5IWT - chain A; structure by X-ray diffraction, 3.80 A resolution.

# Chain A
Name: Transient receptor potential cation channel subfamily V member 6
From: Rattus norvegicus
Reference sequence: Q9R186 (TRPV6_RAT); residues 1-669 here correspond to UniProt positions 41-709 (UniProt number = residue number + 40)
Chain sequence (672 residues; row label = number of the first residue in the row):
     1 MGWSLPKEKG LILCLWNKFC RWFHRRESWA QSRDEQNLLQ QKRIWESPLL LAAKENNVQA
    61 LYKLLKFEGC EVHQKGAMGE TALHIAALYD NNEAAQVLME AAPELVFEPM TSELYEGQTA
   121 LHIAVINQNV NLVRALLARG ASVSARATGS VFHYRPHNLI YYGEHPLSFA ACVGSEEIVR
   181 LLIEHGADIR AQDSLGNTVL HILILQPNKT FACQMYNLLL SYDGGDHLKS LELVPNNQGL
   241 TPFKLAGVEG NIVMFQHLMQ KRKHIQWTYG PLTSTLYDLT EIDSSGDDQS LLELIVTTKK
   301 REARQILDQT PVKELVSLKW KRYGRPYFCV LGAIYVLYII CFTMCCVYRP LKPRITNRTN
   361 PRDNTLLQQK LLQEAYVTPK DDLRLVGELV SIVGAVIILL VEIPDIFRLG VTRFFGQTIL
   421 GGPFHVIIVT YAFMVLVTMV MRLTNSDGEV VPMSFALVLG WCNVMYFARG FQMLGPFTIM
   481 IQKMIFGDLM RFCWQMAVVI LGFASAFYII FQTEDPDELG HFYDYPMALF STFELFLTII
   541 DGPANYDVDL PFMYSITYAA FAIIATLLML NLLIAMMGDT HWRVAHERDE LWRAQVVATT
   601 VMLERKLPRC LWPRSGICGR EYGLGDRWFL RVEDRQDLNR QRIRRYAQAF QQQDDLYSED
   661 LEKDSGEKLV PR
Unresolved in the structure: 1-26, 409-416, 471-479, 638-672
Sequence notes: engineered mutation Tyr-62 (Ile102 in Q9R186), Asn-92 (Leu132 in Q9R186), Gln-96 (Met136 in Q9R186), Gln-495 (Leu535 in Q9R186); expression tag (670-672)
UniProt features mapped onto this chain:
  - region: Glu-93 to Ala-95, Val-97 to Pro-103 (Interaction with calmodulin), Val-597 to Val-601 (Interaction with S100A10), Ala-649 to Glu-667 (Interaction with calmodulin)
  - motif: Ile-540 to Ala-544 (Selectivity filter)
  - binding site (Ca(2+)): Asp-541
  - modified residue (Phosphotyrosine): Tyr-161, Tyr-162
  - glycosylation: Asn-357 (N-linked (GlcNAc...) asparagine)
Metal / ion sites: Gd ion near Asp-541 (its only coordinating residue here)
Small-molecule neighbours: D-desthiobiotin (DTB; 6-(5-methyl-2-oxo-imidazolidin-4-yl)-hexanoic acid): Arg-33, Gln-40, Glu-80, His-84, Ile-85, Leu-88, Met-110, Tyr-115, Gln-118, Ile-123, Val-151, Phe-152, Asn-158, Trp-267, Tyr-269, Leu-272, Glu-633
Reported in the primary citation:
  - Gd ion coordination: Asp-541
  - post-translational modification sites: Asn-357 (citing earlier work)
  - specificity-determining residues: Asp-541 (citing earlier work)
  - mutagenesis - L495Q: increased expression

# In short
Chain A binds D-desthiobiotin. From UniProt: Ca2+-binding residue Asp-541. The paper reports that L495Q
increases expression; Gd ion coordination by Asp-541.
Chain A is Transient receptor potential cation channel subfamily V member 6 (Rattus norvegicus); the
structure, Structure of Transient Receptor Potential (TRP) channel TRPV6 in the presence of gadolinium, was
determined by X-ray diffraction, deposited together with 5IWK, 5IWP and 5IWR.
